Entry 7NJV (electron microscopy, 2.90 A resolution); this record covers chains M and a of the 12 polymer chains in the assembly.

[Chain M]
Protein: ATP synthase subunit c
From: Mycolicibacterium smegmatis (strain ATCC 700084 / mc(2)155)
Reference sequence: A0R205 (A0R205_MYCS2); residues 1-86 here = UniProt positions 1-86
Sequence (86 residues; row label = number of the first residue in the row):
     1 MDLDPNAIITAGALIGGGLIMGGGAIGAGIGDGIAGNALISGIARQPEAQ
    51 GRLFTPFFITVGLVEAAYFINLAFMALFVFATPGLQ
Not modelled in the structure: 1-2
Small-molecule neighbours: Bedaquiline (BQ1): L63, A66, A67, I70
From the paper describing this entry:
  - catalytic residues: E65 (proposed by the authors, not directly observed)

[Chain a]
Protein: ATP synthase subunit a
From: Mycolicibacterium smegmatis (strain ATCC 700084 / mc(2)155)
Reference sequence: A0R206 (A0R206_MYCS2); numbering as in UniProt (aligned over 1-252)
Sequence (252 residues; row label = number of the first residue in the row):
     1 MLAAEEGGAAIHVGHHTLVFELFGMTFNGDTILATAVTAVIVIALAFYLR
    51 AKVTSTGVPSGVQLFWEALTIQMRQQIEGSIGMKIAPFVLPLSVTIFVFI
   101 LISNWLAVLPLQYGGADGAAAELYKAPASDINFVLALALFVFVCYHAAGI
   151 WRRGIVGHPIKVVKGHVAFLAPINIVEELAKPISLALRLFGNIFAGGILV
   201 ALIAMFPWYIQWFPNAVWKTFDLFVGLIQAFIFSLLTILYFSQSMELDHE
   251 DH
Not modelled in the structure: 1-9, 248-252
Small-molecule neighbours: Bedaquiline (BQ1): L170, P172, I173, V176
From the paper describing this entry:
  - catalytic residues: H12, H15, H16, D30, N104, Q112, D117, E122, K125, H146, R153, K161, H166, N174, E177, E178, K181, S184, K219, D222, Q229, Y240 (proposed by the authors, not directly observed)

[Chain M / chain a interface]
Residue-residue contacts (7):
  T55(M) with H166(a)
  F58(M) with L239(a), hydrophobic; Q243(a)
  I59(M) with H166(a)
  A66(M) with I173(a), hydrophobic
  F69(M) with A180(a), hydrophobic; I183(a), hydrophobic
Other interface residues (no listed pair), chain M (7 interface residues in all): G62, L63
Other interface residues (no listed pair), chain a (10 interface residues in all): L170, V176, E177, S184

[Overview]
The interface between chain M and chain a involves 7 residues on one side and 10 on the other. Bedaquiline is
bound between chain M and chain a. The paper reports catalytic residues E65(M) and H12(a) among others.
Here chain M is ATP synthase subunit c and chain a is ATP synthase subunit a, both from Mycolicibacterium
smegmatis (strain ATCC 700084 / mc(2)155). Entry 7NJV (Mycobacterium smegmatis ATP synthase Fo combined class
2) was determined by electron microscopy together with 7NJK, 7NJL, 7NJM, 7NJN, 7NJO, 7NJP and 20 further
entries from the same study.
